6UU7 - chains AAA and BBB of the 9 polymer chains in the assembly; structure by X-ray diffraction, 4.40 A resolution (low resolution: residue-level contacts below are approximate; hydrogen-bond / salt-bridge calls are withheld).

== Chain AAA (and BBB) ==
Molecule: DNA-directed RNA polymerase subunit alpha
Organism: Escherichia coli
Notes: EC 2.7.7.6; chain BBB of this document is another copy of the same molecule, construct and numbering; everything in this record applies to it too
UniProtKB: P0A7Z4 (RPOA_ECOLI); residues 1-235 here = UniProt positions 1-235
Sequence (242 residues; each row starts with the number of its first residue; numbers below 1 keep their minus sign (Ala-6 is residue -6)):
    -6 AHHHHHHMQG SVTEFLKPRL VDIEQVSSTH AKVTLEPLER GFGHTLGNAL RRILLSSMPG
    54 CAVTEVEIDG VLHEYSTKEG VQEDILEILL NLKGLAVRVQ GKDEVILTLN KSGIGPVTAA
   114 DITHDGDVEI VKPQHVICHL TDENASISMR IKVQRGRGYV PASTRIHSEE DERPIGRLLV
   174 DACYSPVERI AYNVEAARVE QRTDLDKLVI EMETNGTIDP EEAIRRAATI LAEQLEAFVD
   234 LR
Not modelled in the structure: -6 to 5 (chain BBB: -6 to 5, 234-235)
Differences from the reference sequence: expression tag (-6 to 0)
Swiss-Prot annotation at these positions:
  - region: Glu162 to Glu165 (Required for interaction with Crp at class II promoters)
  - mutagenesis: Arg45 (R45C: In rpoA112; temperature-sensitive, blocks RNA polymerase assembly), Glu162 to Glu165 (5-fold decrease in CRP-class II promoter-dependent transcription), Glu165 (E165K: 5-fold decrease in CRP-class II promoter-dependent transcription), Arg191 (R191C: In rpoA101; temperature-sensitive)

== Chain AAA / chain BBB interface ==
Residue-residue contacts (57):
  Phe8(AAA) with Glu226(BBB)
  Leu9(AAA) with Gln227(BBB)
  Lys10(AAA) with Glu226(BBB); Gln227(BBB); Glu229(BBB)
  Pro11(AAA) with Gln227(BBB); Ala230(BBB)
  Arg12(AAA) with Ala230(BBB)
  Leu28(AAA) with Phe231(BBB)
  Leu31(AAA) with Gln227(BBB)
  Glu32(AAA) with Arg150(BBB)
  Arg33(AAA) with Ser49(BBB)
  Gly34(AAA) with Arg45(BBB)
  Phe35(AAA) with Ser50(BBB); Ile223(BBB)
  His37(AAA) with Arg45(BBB)
  Thr38(AAA) with Ala42(BBB); Arg45(BBB)
  Leu39(AAA) with Leu224(BBB)
  Ala42(AAA) with Thr38(BBB)
  Arg45(AAA) with Gly34(BBB); His37(BBB); Thr38(BBB)
  Ile46(AAA) with Phe35(BBB)
  Ser49(AAA) with Arg33(BBB)
  Ser50(AAA) with Phe35(BBB)
  Arg150(AAA) with Thr6(BBB); Glu7(BBB); Glu32(BBB)
  Arg218(AAA) with Phe231(BBB); Val232(BBB); Asp233(BBB)
  Ala221(AAA) with Leu228(BBB); Phe231(BBB)
  Thr222(AAA) with Asp233(BBB)
  Leu224(AAA) with Leu39(BBB); Leu228(BBB)
  Ala225(AAA) with Leu228(BBB)
  Glu226(AAA) with Lys10(BBB)
  Gln227(AAA) with Leu9(BBB); Lys10(BBB); Pro11(BBB)
  Leu228(AAA) with Ala221(BBB); Leu224(BBB); Ala225(BBB); Leu228(BBB)
  Ala230(AAA) with Pro11(BBB)
  Phe231(AAA) with Pro11(BBB); Leu28(BBB); Leu39(BBB)
  Val232(AAA) with Arg218(BBB); Thr222(BBB)
  Leu234(AAA) with Arg12(BBB); Leu13(BBB)
  Arg235(AAA) with Leu13(BBB); Glu214(BBB); Arg218(BBB)
Also at the interface, not in a pair above, chain AAA (38 interface residues in all): Thr6, Glu7, Leu13, Pro52, Ile217
Also at the interface, not in a pair above, chain BBB (40 interface residues in all): Phe8, Ile46, Pro52, Gly151, Tyr152

== In short ==
Chain AAA and chain BBB form an interface of 38 and 40 residues respectively. UniProt lists 6 mutagenesis
sites on chain AAA.
Both chains are DNA-directed RNA polymerase subunit alpha (Escherichia coli). Entry 6UU7 (E. coli sigma-S
transcription initiation complex with a 6-nt RNA and an NTP ("Old" crystal soaked ...) was determined by X-ray
diffraction (same publication as 6UTV, 6UTW, 6UTX, 6UTY, 6UTZ, 6UU0 and 11 further entries).
